PDB entry 5CGF | X-ray diffraction, 2.80 A resolution | chains A and B of the 28 polymer chains in the assembly

[Chain A]
Name: Proteasome subunit alpha type-2
From: Saccharomyces cerevisiae (strain ATCC 204508 / S288c)
Notes: EC 3.4.25.1
UniProt: P23639 (PSA2_YEAST); residues 1-250 here = UniProt positions 1-250
Sequence (250 residues; numbered 1 to 250; the number before each row is that of its first residue):
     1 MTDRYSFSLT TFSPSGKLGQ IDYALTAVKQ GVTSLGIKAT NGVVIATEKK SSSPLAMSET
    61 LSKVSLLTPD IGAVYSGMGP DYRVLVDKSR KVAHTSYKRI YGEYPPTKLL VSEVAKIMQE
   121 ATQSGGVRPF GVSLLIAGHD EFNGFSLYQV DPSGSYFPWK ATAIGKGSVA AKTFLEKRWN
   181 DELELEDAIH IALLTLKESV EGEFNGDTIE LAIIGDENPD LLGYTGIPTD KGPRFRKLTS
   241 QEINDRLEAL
UniProt features mapped onto this chain:
  - cross-link: Lys108 (Glycyl lysine isopeptide (Lys-Gly) (interchain with G-Cter in ubiquitin))

[Chain B]
Name: Proteasome subunit alpha type-3
From: Saccharomyces cerevisiae (strain ATCC 204508 / S288c)
Notes: EC 3.4.25.1
UniProt: P23638 (PSA3_YEAST); residues 0-257 here correspond to UniProt positions 1-258 (UniProt number = residue number + 1)
Sequence (258 residues; row label = number of the first residue in the row; numbering starts at 0):
     0 MGSRRYDSRT TIFSPEGRLY QVEYALESIS HAGTAIGIMA SDGIVLAAER KVTSTLLEQD
    60 TSTEKLYKLN DKIAVAVAGL TADAEILINT ARIHAQNYLK TYNEDIPVEI LVRRLSDIKQ
   120 GYTQHGGLRP FGVSFIYAGY DDRYGYQLYT SNPSGNYTGW KAISVGANTS AAQTLLQMDY
   180 KDDMKVDDAI ELALKTLSKT TDSSALTYDR LEFATIRKGA NDGEVYQKIF KPQEIKDILV
   240 KTGITKKDED EEADEDMK
Disordered / not traced: 0, 245-257
UniProt features mapped onto this chain:
  - cross-link (Glycyl lysine isopeptide (Lys-Gly)): Lys99 (interchain with G-Cter in ubiquitin), Lys198 (interchain with G-Cter in ubiquitin), Lys230 (interchain with G-Cter in ubiquitin)

[Interface between chain A and chain B]
Residue-residue contacts - 62 pairs, chain A then chain B:
  Arg4(A) with Ser2(B), hydrogen bond (backbone-side chain)
  Tyr5(A) with Tyr5(B)
  Ser6(A) with Gly125(B); Leu127(B)
  Phe7(A) with Ser2(B); Tyr5(B); Asp6(B); Gly126(B)
  Ser8(A) with Gly126(B), hydrogen bond (backbone-backbone); Leu127(B); Arg128(B), hydrogen bond (side chain-backbone)
  Thr10(A) with Arg128(B)
  Thr11(A) with Ser7(B); Thr9(B); Gln20(B)
  Phe12(A) with Gln20(B); Tyr23(B); Leu79(B), hydrophobic; Arg128(B); Pro129(B); Gly131(B)
  Ser13(A) with Tyr23(B)
  Pro14(A) with Tyr23(B), hydrophobic; Glu26(B)
  Ser15(A) with Glu26(B); His30(B)
  Gly16(A) with Tyr23(B); Ser27(B), hydrogen bond (backbone-side chain)
  Leu18(A) with Arg128(B)
  Lys38(A) with Glu57(B), salt bridge
  Lys116(A) with Ile85(B)
  Gln119(A) with Ala81(B); Asp82(B), hydrogen bond; Ile85(B); Arg128(B)
  Thr122(A) with Arg128(B), hydrogen bond (backbone-side chain)
  Gln123(A) with Tyr121(B); Leu127(B); Arg128(B), hydrogen bond (side chain-backbone); Pro129(B); Phe130(B)
  Gly125(A) with Leu127(B)
  Ser153(A) with Ala81(B)
  Gly154(A) with Ala81(B)
  Ser155(A) with Ala81(B)
  Tyr156(A) with Glu84(B), hydrogen bond
  Phe157(A) with Leu56(B), hydrophobic
  Pro158(A) with Leu56(B); Glu57(B), hydrogen bond (backbone-backbone); Thr60(B); Ser61(B)
  Trp159(A) with Ser53(B); Leu55(B); Leu56(B)
  Lys160(A) with Thr54(B); Leu55(B), hydrogen bond (backbone-backbone); Leu56(B); Glu57(B)
  Ala161(A) with Leu55(B)
  Leu175(A) with Leu55(B), hydrophobic
  Glu176(A) with Thr54(B); Leu55(B)
Other interface residues (no listed pair), chain A (33 interface residues in all): Ser112, Ser124, Lys172
Other interface residues (no listed pair), chain B (32 interface residues in all): Ala24, Thr80

[Summary]
33 residues of chain A and 32 residues of chain B are in contact, with 10 hydrogen bonds and 1 salt bridge.
Polar pairs include Lys38(A)-Glu57(B), Arg4(A)-Ser2(B) and Ser8(A)-Arg128(B).
Here chain A is Proteasome subunit alpha type-2 and chain B is Proteasome subunit alpha type-3, both from
Saccharomyces cerevisiae (strain ATCC 204508 / S288c). Entry 5CGF (Yeast 20S proteasome beta5-G48C mutant) was
determined by X-ray diffraction, deposited together with 5CGH, 5CGG and 5CGI.
